4DQO - chains H and L of the 3 polymer chains in the assembly; structure by X-ray diffraction, 2.44 A resolution.

== Chain H ==
Protein: PG16 Fab Heavy Chain
Organism: Homo sapiens
Notes: antibody fragment or engineered binder
Sequence (246 residues; row label = number of the first residue in the row; a row labelled like 82A-82C holds insertion residues (82A, then the next letters in order)):
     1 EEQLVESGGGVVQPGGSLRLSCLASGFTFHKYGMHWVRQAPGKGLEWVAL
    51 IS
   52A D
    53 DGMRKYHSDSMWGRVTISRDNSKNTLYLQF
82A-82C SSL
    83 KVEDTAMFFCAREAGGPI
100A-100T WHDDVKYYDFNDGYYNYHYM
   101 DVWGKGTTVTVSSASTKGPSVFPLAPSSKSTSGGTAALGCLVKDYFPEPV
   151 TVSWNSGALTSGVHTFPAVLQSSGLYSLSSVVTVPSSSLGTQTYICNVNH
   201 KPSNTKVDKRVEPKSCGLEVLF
Disordered / not traced: 217-222
Cystine bridges: Cys-22/Cys-92, Cys-140/Cys-196
Modified positions: Glu-1 (pyroglutamic acid; PCA); Tyr-100H (o-sulfo-l-tyrosine; TYS)
Reported in the primary citation:
  - binding site for N-acetyl-alpha-neuraminic acid: Lys-57, His-59
  - binding site for beta-D-galactopyranose: Trp-64
  - mutagenesis - W64R: decreased binding to N-glycan 173

== Chain L ==
Protein: PG16 Fab Light Chain
Organism: Homo sapiens
Notes: antibody fragment or engineered binder
Sequence (216 residues; row label = number of the first residue in the row; note: 1 number in that range is skipped by the numbering (no residue carries it; nothing is unmodelled there); a row labelled like 27A-27C holds insertion residues (27A, then the next letters in order)):
     1 QSALTQPAS
    11 VSGSPGQTITISCQGTS
27A-27C SDV
    28 GGFDSVSWYQQSPGKAPKVMVFDVSHRPSGISNRFSGSKSGNTASLTISG
    78 LHIEDEGDYFCSSLTDRS
   95A H
    96 RIFGGGTKVTV
  106A L
   107 GQPKAAPSVTLFPPSSEELQANKATLVCLISDFYPGAVTVAWKADSSPVK
   157 AGVETTTPSKQSNNKYAASSYLSLTPEQWKSHKSYSCQVTHEGSTVEKTV
   207 APTECS
Disordered / not traced: 211-212
Cystine bridges: Cys-23/Cys-88, Cys-134/Cys-193
Reported in the primary citation:
  - binding site for alpha-D-mannopyranose: Asp-31, Ser-32, Asp-50
  - binding site for N-acetyl-alpha-neuraminic acid: Arg-94
  - binding site for beta-D-galactopyranose: Arg-94

== Chain H / chain L interface ==
Residue-residue contacts (69; chain H residue first):
  His-35(H) / Arg-96(L)
  Gln-39(H) / Gln-38(L)  hydrogen bond
  Gln-39(H) / Phe-87(L)
  Gly-42(H) / Thr-163(L)
  Gly-44(H) / Phe-87(L)
  Leu-45(H) / Phe-87(L)
  Leu-45(H) / Phe-98(L)
  Glu-46(H) / Gln-1(L)
  Trp-47(H) / His-95A(L)
  Trp-47(H) / Arg-96(L)
  Trp-47(H) / Phe-98(L)
  His-59(H) / His-95A(L)
  Asp-61(H) / Gln-1(L)
  Asp-61(H) / Arg-94(L)  salt bridge
  Ser-62(H) / Gln-1(L)  hydrogen bond
  Glu-95(H) / Arg-96(L)  salt bridge
  Tyr-100Q(H) / Asp-50(L)
  His-100R(H) / Ser-32(L)  hydrogen bond
  His-100R(H) / Leu-91(L)
  His-100R(H) / Arg-96(L)
  Tyr-100S(H) / Ser-34(L)
  Tyr-100S(H) / Tyr-36(L)
  Tyr-100S(H) / Val-46(L)  hydrophobic
  Tyr-100S(H) / Phe-49(L)  hydrophobic
  Tyr-100S(H) / Arg-96(L)
  Met-100T(H) / Tyr-36(L)  hydrogen bond (backbone-side chain)
  Met-100T(H) / Val-46(L)
  Met-100T(H) / Phe-98(L)  hydrophobic
  Trp-103(H) / Tyr-36(L)  hydrophobic
  Trp-103(H) / Ala-43(L)  hydrophobic
  Trp-103(H) / Pro-44(L)
  Gly-104(H) / Ala-43(L)
  Phe-122(H) / Ser-121(L)
  Phe-122(H) / Glu-123(L)
  Phe-122(H) / Glu-124(L)
  Pro-123(H) / Ser-121(L)
  Pro-123(H) / Glu-123(L)
  Leu-124(H) / Phe-118(L)  hydrophobic
  Ala-125(H) / Phe-118(L)
  Ser-127(H) / Thr-116(L)
  Ser-127(H) / Phe-118(L)
  Ser-128(H) / Thr-116(L)
  Lys-129(H) / Ser-114(L)
  Lys-129(H) / Thr-116(L)
  Lys-129(H) / Ser-137(L)
  Lys-129(H) / Asp-138(L)  salt bridge
  Ala-137(H) / Phe-118(L)
  Ala-137(H) / Leu-135(L)  hydrophobic
  Leu-141(H) / Thr-131(L)
  Lys-143(H) / Glu-124(L)  salt bridge
  Lys-143(H) / Lys-129(L)
  Lys-143(H) / Thr-131(L)
  Asp-144(H) / Lys-129(L)  salt bridge
  His-164(H) / Ser-165(L)  hydrogen bond
  His-164(H) / Lys-166(L)
  His-164(H) / Gln-167(L)
  Phe-166(H) / Leu-135(L)  hydrophobic
  Phe-166(H) / Ala-173(L)  hydrophobic
  Phe-166(H) / Ala-174(L)
  Phe-166(H) / Ser-175(L)
  Pro-167(H) / Thr-162(L)
  Pro-167(H) / Ser-165(L)
  Val-169(H) / Glu-160(L)
  Leu-170(H) / Glu-160(L)
  Leu-178(H) / Tyr-177(L)
  Ser-179(H) / Tyr-177(L)  hydrogen bond
  Val-181(H) / Leu-135(L)  hydrophobic
  Lys-209(H) / Glu-123(L)  salt bridge
  Cys-216(H) / Glu-210(L)
Interface residues without a listed pair, chain H (47 interface residues in all): Val-37, Leu-50, Tyr-58, Ser-60, Phe-91, Asn-100P, Asp-101, Val-121, Leu-138
Interface residues without a listed pair, chain L (43 interface residues in all): Ser-95, Gly-99, Gly-100, Ala-127, Val-133

== In short ==
The interface between chain H and chain L involves 47 residues on one side and 43 on the other, with 6
hydrogen bonds and 6 salt bridges. Polar pairs include Asp-61(H)/Arg-94(L), Glu-95(H)/Arg-96(L) and
Lys-129(H)/Asp-138(L). The paper reports a binding site for N-acetyl-alpha-neuraminic acid at Lys-57(H),
His-59(H) and Arg-94(L); W64R of chain H reduces binding to N-glycan 173.
Chain H is PG16 Fab Heavy Chain and chain L is PG16 Fab Light Chain, both from Homo sapiens; the structure,
Crystal Structure of PG16 Fab in Complex with V1V2 Region from HIV-1 strain ZM109, was determined by X-ray
diffraction.
